9KNJ - chains A and B of the 3 polymer chains in the assembly; structure by X-ray diffraction, 2.70 A resolution.

# Chain A (and B)
Protein: PHA synthase
Source organism: Aeromonas caviae
Notes: chain B of this document is another copy of the same molecule, construct and numbering; everything in this record applies to it too
Reference sequence: O32471 (O32471_AERCA); residue numbers follow UniProt; this construct covers 1-594
Sequence (596 residues; each row starts with the number of its first residue; numbers below 1 keep their minus sign (Gly-1 is residue -1)):
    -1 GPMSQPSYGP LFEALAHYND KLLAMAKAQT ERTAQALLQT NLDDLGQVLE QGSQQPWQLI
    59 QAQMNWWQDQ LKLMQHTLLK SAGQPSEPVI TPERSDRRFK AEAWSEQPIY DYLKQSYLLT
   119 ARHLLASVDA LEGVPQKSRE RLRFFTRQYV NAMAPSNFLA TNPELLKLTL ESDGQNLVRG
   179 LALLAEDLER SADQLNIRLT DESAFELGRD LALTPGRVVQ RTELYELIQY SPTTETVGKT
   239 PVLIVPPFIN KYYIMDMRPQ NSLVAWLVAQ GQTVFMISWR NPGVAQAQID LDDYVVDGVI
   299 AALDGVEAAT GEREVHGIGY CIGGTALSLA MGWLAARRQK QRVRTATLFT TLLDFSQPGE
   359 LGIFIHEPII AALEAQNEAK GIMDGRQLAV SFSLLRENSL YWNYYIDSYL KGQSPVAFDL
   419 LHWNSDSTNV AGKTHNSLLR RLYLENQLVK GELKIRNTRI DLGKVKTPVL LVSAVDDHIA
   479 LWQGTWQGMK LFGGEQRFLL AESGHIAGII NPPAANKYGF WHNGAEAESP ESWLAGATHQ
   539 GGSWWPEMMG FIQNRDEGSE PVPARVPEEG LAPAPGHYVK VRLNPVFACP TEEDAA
Not modelled in the structure: -1 to 4, 44-50, 81-104, 195-197, 555, 586-594 (chain B: -1 to 4, 41-52, 78-102, 169-170, 196-197, 555-556, 586-594)
Construct notes: expression tag (-1 to 0)

# How chain A and chain B interact
Contacting residue pairs - 7 pairs, chain A then chain B:
  Ala334(A) with Pro583(B)
  Arg335(A) with Ile195(B); Phe585(B)
  Arg336(A) with Arg384(B), hydrogen bond (backbone-side chain); Leu581(B), hydrogen bond (side chain-backbone)
  Asn455(A) with Phe585(B)
  Thr456(A) with Phe585(B)
Interface residues without a listed pair, chain B (6 interface residues in all): Arg580

# Summary
The interface between chain A and chain B involves 5 residues on one side and 6 on the other; the contacts
include 2 hydrogen bonds. Polar contacts include Arg336(A)-Arg384(B) and Arg336(A)-Leu581(B).
Chain A and chain B are both PHA synthase (Aeromonas caviae); the structure, Crystal structure of
glycerol-bound full-length PHA synthase (PhaC) from Aeromonas caviae, was determined by X-ray diffraction,
deposited together with 9KNK and 9KNL.
